Entry 8XS8 (X-ray diffraction, 3.11 A resolution); this record covers chains B and C of the 4 polymer chains in the assembly.

# Chain B
Protein: Aryl hydrocarbon receptor
Source organism: Sus scrofa
UniProt: I3LF82 (I3LF82_PIG); residue numbers follow UniProt; this construct covers 26-413
Chain sequence (395 residues; row label = number of the first residue in the row):
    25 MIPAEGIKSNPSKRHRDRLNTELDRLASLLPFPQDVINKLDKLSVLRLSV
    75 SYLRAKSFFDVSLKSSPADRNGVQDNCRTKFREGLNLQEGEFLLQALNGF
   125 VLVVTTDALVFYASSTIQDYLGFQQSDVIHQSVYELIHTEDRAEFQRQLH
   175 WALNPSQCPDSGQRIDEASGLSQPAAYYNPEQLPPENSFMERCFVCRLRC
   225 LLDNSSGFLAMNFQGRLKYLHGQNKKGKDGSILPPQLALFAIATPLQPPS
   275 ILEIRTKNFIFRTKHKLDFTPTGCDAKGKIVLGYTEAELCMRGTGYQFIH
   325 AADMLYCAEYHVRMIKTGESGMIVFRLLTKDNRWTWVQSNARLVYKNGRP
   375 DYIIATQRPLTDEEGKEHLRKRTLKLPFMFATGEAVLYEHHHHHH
Unresolved in the structure: 25-32, 89-95, 175-210, 228-230, 251-255, 272-278, 414-419
Sequence notes: initiating methionine (25); expression tag (414-419)
Ligand contacts: W62 (benzo[a]pyrene): Thr287, His289, Phe293, Gly319, Tyr320, Phe322, Ile323, Cys331, Tyr334, His335, Ile347, Phe349, Leu351, Ser363, Ala365, Ala379, Gln381
What the authors report for this chain:
  - binding site for W62: His289, Phe293, Gly319, Cys331, Phe349, Leu351, Ser363, Ala379, Gln381
  - contacts within the chain: Tyr330-Leu398 (hydrogen bond), Tyr330-Leu400 (hydrogen bond)
  - mutagenesis - H289A, F293A, H324A, Y330E, Y330R, F349A, L351A, R396E: decreased signaling
  - mutagenesis - Y330A: decreased signaling in response to Tapinarof, FICZ, and Indirubin
  - mutagenesis - R396E: decreased localization
  - allosteric site: Asp327, Val348, Phe349, Arg396 (proposed by the authors, not directly observed)

# Chain C
Molecule: DNAF
Sequence (21 nucleotides; numbered 1 to 21; the number before each row is that of its first residue):
     1 CATCGGGCATCGCGTGACAAG

# Chain B / chain C interface
Contacting residue pairs - 7 pairs, chain B then chain C:
  Pro35(B) - DA9(C)  phosphate contact
  Ser36(B) - DC11(C)  base contact
  Arg38(B) - DA9(C)  salt bridge to the phosphate
  His39(B) - DT10(C)  salt bridge to the phosphate
  His39(B) - DC11(C)  salt bridge to the phosphate
  Arg42(B) - DA9(C)  salt bridge to the phosphate
  Arg42(B) - DT10(C)  salt bridge to the phosphate
Interface residues without a listed pair, chain C (4 interface residues in all): DC8

# Summary
5 residues of chain B and 4 residues of chain C are in contact, with 5 salt bridges. Polar pairs include
Arg38(B)-DA9(C), His39(B)-DT10(C) and His39(B)-DC11(C). From the paper: a binding site for W62 at His289(B),
Phe293(B) and Gly319(B) among others; H289A, F293A and H324A of chain B, among others, reduce signaling; 9
substitutions were tested in all.
Here chain B is Aryl hydrocarbon receptor (Sus scrofa) and chain C is DNAF. Entry 8XS8 (Crystal structure of
the DNA-bound AHR-ARNT heterodimer in complex with Benzo[a]pyrene) was determined by X-ray diffraction (same
publication as 8XS6, 8XS7, 8XS9, 8XSA and 8XSB).
